7XSR - chains B and D of the 4 polymer chains in the assembly; structure by electron microscopy, 2.97 A resolution.

# Chain B
Molecule: RAMP superfamily protein
Source organism: Candidatus Scalindua brodae
Reference sequence: A0A0B0EGF3 (A0A0B0EGF3_9BACT); residues 6-1722 here correspond to UniProt positions 1-1717 (UniProt number = residue number - 5)
Chain sequence (1722 residues; each row starts with the number of its first residue):
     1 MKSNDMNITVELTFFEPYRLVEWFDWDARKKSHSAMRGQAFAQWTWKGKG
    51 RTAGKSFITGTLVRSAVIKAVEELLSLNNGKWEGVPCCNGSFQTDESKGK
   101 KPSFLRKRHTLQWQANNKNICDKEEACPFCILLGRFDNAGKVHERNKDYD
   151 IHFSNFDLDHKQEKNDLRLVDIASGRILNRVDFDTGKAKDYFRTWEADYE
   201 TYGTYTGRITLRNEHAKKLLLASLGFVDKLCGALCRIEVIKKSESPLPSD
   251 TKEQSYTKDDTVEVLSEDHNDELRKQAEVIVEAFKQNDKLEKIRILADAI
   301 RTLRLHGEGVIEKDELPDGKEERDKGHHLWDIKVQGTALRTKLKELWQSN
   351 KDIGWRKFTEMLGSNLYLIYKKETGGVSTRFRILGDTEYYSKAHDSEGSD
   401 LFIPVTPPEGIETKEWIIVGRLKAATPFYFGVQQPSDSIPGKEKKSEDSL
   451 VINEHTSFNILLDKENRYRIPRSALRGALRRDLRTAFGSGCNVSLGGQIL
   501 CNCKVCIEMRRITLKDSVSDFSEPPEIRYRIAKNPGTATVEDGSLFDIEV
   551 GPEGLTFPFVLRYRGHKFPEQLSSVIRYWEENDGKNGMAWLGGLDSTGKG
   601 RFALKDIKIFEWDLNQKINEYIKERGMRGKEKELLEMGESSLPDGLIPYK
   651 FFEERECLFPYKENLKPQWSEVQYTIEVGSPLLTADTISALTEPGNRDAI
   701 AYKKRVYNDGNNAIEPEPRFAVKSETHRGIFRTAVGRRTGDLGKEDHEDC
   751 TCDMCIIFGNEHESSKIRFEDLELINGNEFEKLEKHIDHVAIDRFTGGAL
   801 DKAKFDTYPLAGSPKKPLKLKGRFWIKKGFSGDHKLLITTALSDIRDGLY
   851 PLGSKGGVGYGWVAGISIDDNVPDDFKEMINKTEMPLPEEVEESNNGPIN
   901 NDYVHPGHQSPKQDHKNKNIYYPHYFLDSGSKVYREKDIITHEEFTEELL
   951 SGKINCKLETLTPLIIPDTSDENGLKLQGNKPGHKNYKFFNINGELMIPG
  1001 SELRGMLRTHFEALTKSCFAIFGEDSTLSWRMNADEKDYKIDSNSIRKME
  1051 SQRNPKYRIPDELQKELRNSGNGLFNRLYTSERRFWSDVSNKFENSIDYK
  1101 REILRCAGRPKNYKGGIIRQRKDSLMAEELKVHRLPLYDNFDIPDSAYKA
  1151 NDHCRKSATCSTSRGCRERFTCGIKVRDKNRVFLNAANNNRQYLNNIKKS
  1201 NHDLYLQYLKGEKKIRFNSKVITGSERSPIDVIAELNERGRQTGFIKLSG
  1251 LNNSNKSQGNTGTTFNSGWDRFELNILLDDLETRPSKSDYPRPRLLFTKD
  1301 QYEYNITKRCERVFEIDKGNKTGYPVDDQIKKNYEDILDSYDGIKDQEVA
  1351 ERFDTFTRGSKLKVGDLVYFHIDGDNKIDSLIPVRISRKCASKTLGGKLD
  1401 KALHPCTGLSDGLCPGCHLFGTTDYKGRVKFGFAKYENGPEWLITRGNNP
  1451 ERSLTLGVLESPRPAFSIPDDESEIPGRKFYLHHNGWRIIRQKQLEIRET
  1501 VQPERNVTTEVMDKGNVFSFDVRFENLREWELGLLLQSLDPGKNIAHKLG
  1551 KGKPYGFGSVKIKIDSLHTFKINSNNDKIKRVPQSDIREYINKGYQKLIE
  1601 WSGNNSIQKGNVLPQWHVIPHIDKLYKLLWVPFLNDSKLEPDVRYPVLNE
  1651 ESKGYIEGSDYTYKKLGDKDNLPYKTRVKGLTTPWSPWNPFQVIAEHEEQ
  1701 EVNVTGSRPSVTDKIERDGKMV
Unresolved in the structure: 1-4, 242-265, 885-896, 1028-1392, 1693-1722
Sequence notes: conflict Met1, Lys2, Ser3, Asn4, Asp5
Ion coordination: Zn2+ site 1: Cys88, Cys121, Cys127, Cys130; Zn2+ site 2: Cys491, Cys503, Cys506; Zn2+ site 3: His747, Cys750, Cys752, Cys755; Zn2+ site 4: Cys1018, Cys1406, Cys1414, Cys1417
From the paper describing this entry:
  - mutagenesis - R37E, Y367A, R382A, R476E, H762A: decreased catalytic activity
  - catalytic residues: Asp547, Asp806
  - mutagenesis - D547A, D547A/D698A: abolished catalytic activity

# Chain D
Molecule: 74-nt RNA strand
Source organism: Candidatus Scalindua brodae
Sequence (74 nucleotides; row label = number of the first residue in the row; numbers below 1 keep their minus sign (G-35 is residue -35)):
   -35 GUUAUGAAACAAGAGAAGGACUUAAUGUCACGGUACCCAAUUUUCUGCCC
    15 CGGACUCCACGGCUGUUACUAGAG
Unresolved in the structure: -35 to -18, 17-38

# Chain B / chain D interface
Contacting residue pairs - 223 pairs, chain B then chain D:
  Glu16(B) - C-5(D)  hydrogen bond to the base
  Arg19(B) - C-5(D)  salt bridge to the phosphate
  Trp23(B) - U-14(D)  sugar contact
  Trp23(B) - U-13(D)  phosphate contact
  Arg37(B) - A-6(D)  hydrogen bond to the sugar
  Arg37(B) - G-3(D)  hydrogen bond to the base
  Ala40(B) - U-8(D)  base contact
  Phe41(B) - A-6(D)  sugar contact
  Thr45(B) - U-14(D)  hydrogen bond to the phosphate
  Lys47(B) - C-15(D)  base contact
  Lys55(B) - C-15(D)  base contact
  Lys55(B) - U-14(D)  base contact
  Phe57(B) - U-14(D)  sugar contact
  Thr59(B) - U-13(D)  sugar contact
  Gly60(B) - U-13(D)  base contact
  Gly60(B) - A-11(D)  base contact
  Thr61(B) - U-13(D)  sugar contact
  Thr61(B) - A-11(D)  hydrogen bond to the base
  Leu62(B) - U-8(D)  base contact
  Arg64(B) - A-11(D)  base contact
  Arg64(B) - U-10(D)  phosphate contact
  Arg64(B) - G-9(D)  salt bridge to the phosphate
  Ser65(B) - U-8(D)  hydrogen bond to the base
  Ser91(B) - U-10(D)  hydrogen bond to the base
  Phe92(B) - U-10(D)  base contact
  Phe92(B) - G-9(D)  base contact
  Gln93(B) - U-10(D)  hydrogen bond to the base
  Gln93(B) - G-9(D)  base contact
  Thr94(B) - U-10(D)  base contact
  Thr94(B) - G-9(D)  hydrogen bond to the base
  Lys101(B) - G-9(D)  base contact
  Pro102(B) - A-11(D)  phosphate contact
  Pro102(B) - G-9(D)  phosphate contact
  Ser103(B) - A-11(D)  hydrogen bond to the phosphate
  Phe104(B) - G-9(D)  hydrogen bond to the sugar
  Phe104(B) - U-8(D)  stacking on the base
  Leu105(B) - G-9(D)  sugar contact
  Leu105(B) - U-8(D)  sugar contact
  Arg106(B) - G-9(D)  hydrogen bond to the base
  Arg106(B) - U-8(D)  salt bridge to the phosphate
  Arg106(B) - C-7(D)  phosphate contact
  Lys107(B) - C-7(D)  hydrogen bond to the phosphate
  Lys107(B) - G-4(D)  hydrogen bond to the base
  Arg108(B) - C-7(D)  sugar contact
  Leu133(B) - U-10(D)  sugar contact
  Gly134(B) - U-10(D)  phosphate contact
  Asp137(B) - U-10(D)  phosphate contact
  Ala139(B) - A-11(D)  sugar contact
  Ala139(B) - U-10(D)  phosphate contact
  Lys141(B) - A-12(D)  sugar contact
  Lys141(B) - A-11(D)  sugar contact
  Lys141(B) - U-10(D)  salt bridge to the phosphate
  His143(B) - A-12(D)  stacking on the base
  Tyr149(B) - A-12(D)  base contact
  Tyr149(B) - A-11(D)  sugar contact
  Ile151(B) - A-11(D)  base contact
  His152(B) - U-13(D)  hydrogen bond to the base
  His152(B) - A-12(D)  hydrogen bond to the base
  His152(B) - A-11(D)  base contact
  Phe153(B) - U-13(D)  base contact
  Phe153(B) - A-11(D)  hydrogen bond to the base
  Ser154(B) - U-13(D)  base contact
  Asn155(B) - U-14(D)  base contact
  Asn155(B) - U-13(D)  base contact
  Asp157(B) - C-15(D)  base contact
  Asp157(B) - U-14(D)  base contact
  Arg176(B) - A-1(D)  salt bridge to the phosphate
  Ile177(B) - A-1(D)  base contact
  Leu178(B) - A-1(D)  phosphate contact
  Asn179(B) - G-3(D)  hydrogen bond to the sugar
  Asn179(B) - U-2(D)  sugar contact
  Asn179(B) - A-1(D)  hydrogen bond to the phosphate
  Asn179(B) - C0(D)  hydrogen bond to the sugar
  Arg180(B) - G-3(D)  phosphate contact
  Arg180(B) - U-2(D)  phosphate contact
  Val181(B) - U-2(D)  hydrogen bond to the phosphate
  Gly186(B) - C0(D)  hydrogen bond to the sugar
  Gly186(B) - C1(D)  sugar contact
  Lys187(B) - C0(D)  sugar contact
  Lys187(B) - C1(D)  hydrogen bond to the base
  Ala188(B) - C0(D)  base contact
  Asp190(B) - G-3(D)  hydrogen bond to the base
  Tyr191(B) - A-1(D)  base contact
  Phe192(B) - G-3(D)  base contact
  Lys229(B) - C-5(D)  hydrogen bond to the sugar
  Gly232(B) - C-5(D)  phosphate contact
  Tyr389(B) - G-3(D)  hydrogen bond to the base
  Ser391(B) - A-6(D)  hydrogen bond to the base
  Ser391(B) - G-3(D)  base contact
  Ala393(B) - A-6(D)  base contact
  Asp400(B) - G-9(D)  hydrogen bond to the base
  Leu401(B) - G-9(D)  base contact
  Gly431(B) - A-1(D)  sugar contact
  Gly431(B) - C0(D)  phosphate contact
  Arg472(B) - C-5(D)  salt bridge to the phosphate
  Ser473(B) - U-2(D)  sugar contact
  Ser473(B) - A-1(D)  hydrogen bond to the phosphate
  Ala474(B) - U-2(D)  sugar contact
  Arg476(B) - C-5(D)  hydrogen bond to the phosphate
  Arg476(B) - G-4(D)  salt bridge to the phosphate
  Arg476(B) - G-3(D)  salt bridge to the phosphate
  Arg480(B) - G-3(D)  salt bridge to the phosphate
  Arg481(B) - U-2(D)  hydrogen bond to the base
  Ser494(B) - G-4(D)  base contact
  Leu495(B) - G-4(D)  base contact
  Leu495(B) - G-3(D)  base contact
  Gly497(B) - G-4(D)  base contact
  Leu500(B) - C-7(D)  base contact
  Met509(B) - G-4(D)  phosphate contact
  Arg510(B) - G-4(D)  phosphate contact
  Ile512(B) - C-5(D)  base contact
  Thr513(B) - C-5(D)  base contact
  Leu514(B) - C-5(D)  hydrogen bond to the base
  Arg530(B) - A3(D)  base contact
  Arg530(B) - U5(D)  phosphate contact
  Ile531(B) - A3(D)  hydrogen bond to the sugar
  Ile531(B) - A4(D)  sugar contact
  Ile531(B) - U5(D)  base contact
  Ile531(B) - U6(D)  sugar contact
  Ala532(B) - A3(D)  phosphate contact
  Ala532(B) - A4(D)  phosphate contact
  Lys533(B) - A4(D)  hydrogen bond to the phosphate
  Lys533(B) - U6(D)  sugar contact
  Thr539(B) - U7(D)  sugar contact
  Val540(B) - U6(D)  base contact
  Leu545(B) - U5(D)  base contact
  Phe546(B) - A3(D)  base contact
  Gly592(B) - C0(D)  sugar contact
  Gly593(B) - C0(D)  phosphate contact
  Gly593(B) - C1(D)  phosphate contact
  Leu594(B) - C1(D)  phosphate contact
  Ser596(B) - C2(D)  hydrogen bond to the phosphate
  Thr684(B) - U6(D)  phosphate contact
  Ala685(B) - U5(D)  sugar contact
  Ala685(B) - U6(D)  hydrogen bond to the phosphate
  Lys723(B) - U5(D)  phosphate contact
  Glu725(B) - A4(D)  sugar contact
  Glu725(B) - U5(D)  phosphate contact
  Thr726(B) - A4(D)  phosphate contact
  Thr726(B) - U5(D)  hydrogen bond to the phosphate
  Arg728(B) - A3(D)  salt bridge to the phosphate
  Gly729(B) - A4(D)  sugar contact
  Ile730(B) - A4(D)  base contact
  Arg732(B) - A3(D)  sugar contact
  Arg732(B) - A4(D)  salt bridge to the phosphate
  Thr733(B) - A4(D)  hydrogen bond to the base
  Phe758(B) - C2(D)  sugar contact
  Phe758(B) - A3(D)  phosphate contact
  Asn760(B) - C1(D)  hydrogen bond to the sugar
  Asn760(B) - C2(D)  sugar contact
  Glu761(B) - C1(D)  base contact
  Glu763(B) - C1(D)  hydrogen bond to the sugar
  Ser764(B) - C1(D)  phosphate contact
  Ser765(B) - C2(D)  hydrogen bond to the phosphate
  Asp788(B) - G11(D)  base contact
  His789(B) - G11(D)  phosphate contact
  Val790(B) - C9(D)  hydrogen bond to the sugar
  Val790(B) - U10(D)  sugar contact
  Val790(B) - G11(D)  hydrogen bond to the phosphate
  Ala791(B) - C9(D)  phosphate contact
  Ile792(B) - U10(D)  hydrogen bond to the phosphate
  Ile792(B) - C12(D)  sugar contact
  Arg794(B) - U10(D)  salt bridge to the phosphate
  Gly797(B) - C12(D)  sugar contact
  Ala799(B) - C12(D)  base contact
  Lys804(B) - G11(D)  base contact
  Phe805(B) - C9(D)  base contact
  Gly853(B) - U6(D)  sugar contact
  Ser854(B) - U6(D)  phosphate contact
  Ser854(B) - U7(D)  hydrogen bond to the phosphate
  Lys855(B) - U7(D)  hydrogen bond to the phosphate
  Lys855(B) - C9(D)  base contact
  Tyr922(B) - C15(D)  hydrogen bond to the phosphate
  His924(B) - C15(D)  salt bridge to the phosphate
  Pro967(B) - G11(D)  sugar contact
  Pro967(B) - C12(D)  phosphate contact
  Thr969(B) - G11(D)  base contact
  Ser1001(B) - U10(D)  sugar contact
  Ser1001(B) - G11(D)  phosphate contact
  Glu1002(B) - U10(D)  phosphate contact
  Glu1002(B) - G11(D)  phosphate contact
  Glu1002(B) - C12(D)  phosphate contact
  Arg1004(B) - U8(D)  salt bridge to the phosphate
  Arg1004(B) - C9(D)  salt bridge to the phosphate
  Gly1005(B) - U10(D)  phosphate contact
  Arg1008(B) - U8(D)  hydrogen bond to the phosphate
  Arg1008(B) - C9(D)  salt bridge to the phosphate
  Thr1009(B) - U10(D)  base contact
  Phe1420(B) - U8(D)  sugar contact
  Gly1421(B) - U8(D)  sugar contact
  Thr1422(B) - U7(D)  hydrogen bond to the sugar
  Thr1422(B) - U8(D)  sugar contact
  Thr1423(B) - U7(D)  hydrogen bond to the sugar
  Thr1423(B) - U8(D)  base contact
  Tyr1425(B) - U7(D)  sugar contact
  Lys1426(B) - U7(D)  phosphate contact
  Lys1426(B) - U8(D)  phosphate contact
  Gly1427(B) - U8(D)  phosphate contact
  Leu1459(B) - C13(D)  sugar contact
  Glu1460(B) - C13(D)  hydrogen bond to the sugar
  Glu1460(B) - C14(D)  base contact
  Ser1461(B) - C13(D)  base contact
  Ser1461(B) - C14(D)  sugar contact
  Pro1462(B) - C14(D)  sugar contact
  Arg1463(B) - C14(D)  sugar contact
  Arg1463(B) - C15(D)  sugar contact
  Arg1463(B) - G16(D)  hydrogen bond to the sugar
  Phe1466(B) - C15(D)  phosphate contact
  Phe1466(B) - G16(D)  phosphate contact
  Tyr1481(B) - C13(D)  phosphate contact
  Gly1550(B) - C12(D)  sugar contact
  Lys1551(B) - C12(D)  phosphate contact
  Lys1551(B) - C13(D)  phosphate contact
  Gly1552(B) - C13(D)  hydrogen bond to the phosphate
  Lys1553(B) - U10(D)  base contact
  Lys1553(B) - C13(D)  phosphate contact
  Pro1554(B) - C13(D)  phosphate contact
  Pro1554(B) - C14(D)  phosphate contact
  Tyr1645(B) - C14(D)  hydrogen bond to the phosphate
  Tyr1645(B) - C15(D)  phosphate contact
  Leu1648(B) - C15(D)  sugar contact
  Leu1648(B) - G16(D)  base contact
  Tyr1663(B) - C15(D)  hydrogen bond to the phosphate
Other interface residues (no listed pair), chain B (171 interface residues in all): Asp25, Gln39, Arg135, Gly140, Leu234, Tyr390, Tyr429, Gly477, Val493, Tyr529, Ala538, Asp595, Thr687, Gly759, Gly798, Tyr850, Pro851, Gly856, Ile1021, Val1458, Ala1465, Leu1549

# Summary
171 residues of chain B face 32 of chain D across their interface, with 55 hydrogen bonds, 16 salt bridges and
2 aromatic stacking contacts. Polar contacts include Glu16(B)-C-5(D), Arg37(B)-G-3(D) and Thr61(B)-A-11(D).
The paper reports catalytic residues Asp547(B) and Asp806(B); R37E, Y367A and R382A of chain B, among others,
reduce catalytic activity; 7 substitutions were tested in all.
Here chain B is RAMP superfamily protein and chain D is a 74-nt RNA strand, both from Candidatus Scalindua
brodae. Entry 7XSR (Structure of Craspase-target RNA) was determined by electron microscopy together with
7XSO, 7XSP, 7XSQ, 7XSS and 7XT4 from the same study.
